3ARB - chains A and C of the 4 polymer chains in the assembly; structure by X-ray diffraction, 2.70 A resolution.

Chain A:
Molecule: Antigen-presenting glycoprotein CD1d1
Organism: Mus musculus
Notes: fragment: heavy chain
UniProtKB: P11609 (CD1D1_MOUSE); residues 1-279 here correspond to UniProt positions 19-297 (UniProt number = residue number + 18)
Amino-acid sequence (302 residues; row label = number of the first residue in the row):
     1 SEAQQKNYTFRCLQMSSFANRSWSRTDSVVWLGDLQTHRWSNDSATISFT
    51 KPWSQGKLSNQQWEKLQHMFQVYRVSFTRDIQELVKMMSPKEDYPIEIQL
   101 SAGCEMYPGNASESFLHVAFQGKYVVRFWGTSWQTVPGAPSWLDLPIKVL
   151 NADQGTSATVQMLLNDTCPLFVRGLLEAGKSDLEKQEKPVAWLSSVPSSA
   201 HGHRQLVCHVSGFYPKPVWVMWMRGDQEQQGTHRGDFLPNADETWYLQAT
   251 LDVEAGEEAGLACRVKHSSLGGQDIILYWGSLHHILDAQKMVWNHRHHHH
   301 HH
Disordered / not traced: 1-5, 91-92
Disulfide bonds: C104-C168, C208-C263
Covalent attachments: N-acetylglucosamine (NAG) linked to N20, N42, N110, N165
Sequence notes: conflict H201 (Asp219 in P11609); expression tag (280-302)
Residues lining bound ligands: FEE (N-{(1S,2S,3R)-1-[(alpha-D-galactopyranosyloxy)methyl]-2,3-dihydroxyoctyl}tetracosanamide): F10, C12, Q14, S28, V30, W40, I47, W63, L66, M69, F70, V72, Y73, S76, F77, D80, L100, A102, W133, L150, D153, G155, T156, T159, V160, L163, C168, F171
Swiss-Prot annotation at these positions:
  - binding site (a D-galactosylceramide): D80, D153 to T156
  - glycosylation (N-linked (GlcNAc...) asparagine): N7, N20, N42, N110, N165
What the authors report for this chain:
  - conformationally variable residues (side-chain flip): L84, V85, K86, M87, M88, V149, L150

Chain C:
Molecule: NKT Valpha14-Jalpha18
Organism: Mus musculus
Amino-acid sequence (207 residues; numbered 1 to 210; 3 numbers in that range are skipped by the numbering (no residue carries them; nothing is unmodelled there); the number before each row is that of its first residue):
     1 TQVEQSPQSLVVRQGENSVLQCNYSVTPDNHLRWFKQDTGKGLVSLTVLV
    51 DQKDKTSNGR
    62 YSATLDKDAKHSTLHITATLLDDTATYICVVGDRGSALG
   103 RLHFGAGTQLIVIPDIQNPDPAVYQLRDSKSSDKSVCLFTDFDSQTNVSQ
   153 SKDSDVYITDKCVLDMRSMDFKSNSAVAWSNKSDFACANAFNNSIIPEDT
   203 FFPSPESS
Disordered / not traced: 185, 208-210
Disulfide bonds: C22-C90, C139-C189
Residues lining bound ligands: FEE (N-{(1S,2S,3R)-1-[(alpha-D-galactopyranosyloxy)methyl]-2,3-dihydroxyoctyl}tetracosanamide): P28, D29, N30, D94, R95, G96
What the authors report for this chain:
  - binding site for FEE: P28, N30, R95, G96

How chain A and chain C interact:
Pairs across the interface - 16 pairs, chain A then chain C:
  V72(A) - T27(C)
  V72(A) - P28(C)  hydrophobic
  S76(A) - P28(C)
  S76(A) - R95(C)  hydrogen bond (backbone-side chain)
  R79(A) - D94(C)  salt bridge
  R79(A) - R95(C)
  R79(A) - L99(C)  hydrogen bond (side chain-backbone)
  R79(A) - R103(C)
  D80(A) - R95(C)  salt bridge
  D80(A) - L99(C)
  E83(A) - R103(C)  salt bridge
  L84(A) - L99(C)  hydrophobic
  V149(A) - S97(C)
  V149(A) - L99(C)  hydrophobic
  A152(A) - G96(C)
  D153(A) - G96(C)
Interface residues without a listed pair, chain A (11 interface residues in all): M87, L150
Interface residues without a listed pair, chain C (10 interface residues in all): A98, G100
Interface features reported in the paper:
  - pairs named by the authors: R79(A)-R95(C), R103(C)-R79(A)
  - interface residues, chain A: D80(A), E83(A)
  - interface residues, chain C: D94(C)

Overview:
11 residues of chain A and 10 residues of chain C are in contact, with 2 hydrogen bonds and 3 salt bridges.
Polar pairs include R79(A)-D94(C), D80(A)-R95(C) and E83(A)-R103(C). The paper describes contacts between
R79(A) and R95(C) and R103(C) and R79(A). The paper reports a binding site for FEE at P28(C), N30(C) and
R95(C) among others; interface residues D80(A), E83(A) and D94(C).
Chain A is Antigen-presenting glycoprotein CD1d1 and chain C is NKT Valpha14-Jalpha18, both from Mus musculus;
the structure, Ternary crystal structure of the NKT TCR-CD1d-alpha-galactosylceramide analogue-OCH, was
determined by X-ray diffraction (same publication as 3ARD, 3ARE, 3ARF and 3ARG).
